3DV3 - chain A; structure by X-ray diffraction, 2.30 A resolution.

Chain A:
Name: Dual specificity mitogen-activated protein kinase kinase 1
From: Homo sapiens
Notes: EC 2.7.12.2
UniProt: Q02750 (MP2K1_HUMAN); numbering as in UniProt (aligned over 62-382)
Sequence (322 residues; each row starts with the number of its first residue):
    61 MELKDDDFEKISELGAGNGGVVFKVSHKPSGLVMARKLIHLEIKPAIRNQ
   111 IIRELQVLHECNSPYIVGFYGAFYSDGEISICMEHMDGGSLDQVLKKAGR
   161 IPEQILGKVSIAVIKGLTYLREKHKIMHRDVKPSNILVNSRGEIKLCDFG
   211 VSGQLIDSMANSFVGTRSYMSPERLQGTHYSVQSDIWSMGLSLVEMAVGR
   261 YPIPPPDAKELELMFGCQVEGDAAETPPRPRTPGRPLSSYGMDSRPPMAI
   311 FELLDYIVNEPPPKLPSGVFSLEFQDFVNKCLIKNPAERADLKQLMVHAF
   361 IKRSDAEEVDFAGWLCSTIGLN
Unresolved in the structure: 222-224, 276-306
Differences from the reference sequence: initiating methionine (61)
UniProt features mapped onto this chain:
  - region: Glu270 to Pro307 (RAF1-binding)
  - active site: Asp190 (Proton acceptor)
  - binding site (ATP): Leu74 to Val82, Lys97, Met143 to Met146, Ser150 to Gln153, Lys192 to Asn195, Asp208
  - binding site (U0126): Lys97, Asp208 to Val211
  - binding site (K-252a): Glu144 to Met146, Ser194
  - modified residue: Ser218 (Phosphoserine), Ser222 (Phosphoserine), Thr286 (Phosphothreonine), Thr292 (Phosphothreonine), Ser298 (Phosphoserine)
  - natural variant: Gly128 (G128V: In CFC3), Tyr130 (Y130C: In CFC3)
  - mutagenesis: Lys97 (K97A: Loss of catalytic activity. Strongly reduces phosphorylation upon UV irradiation; K97R: Loss of catalytic activity. No effect on BRAF-KSR1 or BRAF-KSR2 dimerization), Ser150 (S150A: No loss of activity), Ser212 (S212A: No loss of activity), Ser218 (S218A: Loss of catalytic activity. No effect on BRAF-KSR1 dimerization; when associated with A-222; S218D: No effect on BRAF-KSR1 dimerization; when associated with D-222), Met219 (M219V: Increases interaction with KSR1 and BRAF; M219W: Increases interaction with KSR1 and BRAF; when associated with L-220), Ala220 (A220L: Increases interaction with KSR1 and BRAF; when associated with w-219), Asn221 (N221Y: Increases interaction with KSR1 and BRAF), Ser222 (S222A: Loss of catalytic activity. No effect on BRAF-KSR1 dimerization; when associated with A-218; S222D: No effect on BRAF-KSR1 dimerization; when associated with D-218), Phe311 (F311S: Loss of interaction with BRAF and KSR1. Loss of BRAF-KSR1 dimerization)
Ion coordination: Mg2+: Asn195, Asp208 (together with ATP)
Residues lining bound ligands:
  - ATP (adenosine-5'-triphosphate): Leu74, Gly75, Ala76, Gly77, Asn78, Gly80, Val82, Ala95, Lys97, Val127, Met143, Glu144, His145, Met146, Gly149, Ser150, Asp152, Gln153, Asp190, Lys192, Ser194, Asn195, Leu197, Asp208
  - ATP: Leu74, Gly75, Ala76, Gly77, Asn78, Gly80, Val82, Ala95, Lys97, Val127, Met143, Glu144, His145, Met146, Gly149, Ser150, Asp152, Gln153, Asp190, Lys192, Ser194, Asn195, Leu197, Asp208
  - MEK (3,4-difluoro-2-[(2-fluoro-4-iodophenyl)amino]-N-(2-hydroxyethoxy)-5-[(2-hydroxyethoxy)methyl]benzamide): Asn78, Gly79, Gly80, Lys97, Ile99, Leu115, Leu118, Val127, Ile141, Met143, His188, Arg189, Asp190, Cys207, Asp208, Phe209, Gly210, Val211, Ser212, Leu215, Ile216, Met219

Overview:
Chain A binds ATP and compound MEK. The Mg2+ site is built by Asn195 and Asp208. From UniProt: active-site
residue Asp190, 23 ATP-binding residues, 5 U0126-binding residues and 4 K-252a-binding residues.
Chain A is Dual specificity mitogen-activated protein kinase kinase 1 (Homo sapiens); the structure, MEK1 with
PF-04622664 Bound, was determined by X-ray diffraction, deposited together with 3DY7.
